PDB entry 8PKJ | electron microscopy, 2.50 A resolution | chains C and I of the 10 polymer chains in the assembly

# Chain C
Protein: Histone H2A
From: Mus musculus
Reference sequence: B2RVF0 (B2RVF0_MOUSE); residues 0-129 here correspond to UniProt positions 1-130 (UniProt number = residue number + 1)
Chain sequence (130 residues; numbered 0 to 129; the number before each row is that of its first residue; numbering starts at 0):
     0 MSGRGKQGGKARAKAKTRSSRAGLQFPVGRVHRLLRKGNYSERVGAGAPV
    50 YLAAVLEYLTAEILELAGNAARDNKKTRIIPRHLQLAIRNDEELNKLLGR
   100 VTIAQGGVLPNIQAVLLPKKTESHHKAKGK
Disordered / not traced: 0-14, 117-129
Reported in the primary citation:
  - binding site for the 153-nt DNA strand (chain I): Arg77

# Chain I
Molecule: 153-nt DNA strand
From: synthetic construct
Sequence (153 nucleotides; row label = number of the first residue in the row; numbers below 1 keep their minus sign (DA-3 is residue -3)):
    -3 ATCCTGGAGAATCCCGGTGCCGAGGCCGCTCAATTGGTCGTAGACAGCTC
    47 TAGCACCGCTTAAACGCACGTACGCGCTGTCCCCCGCGTTTTAACCGCCA
    97 AGGGGATTACTCCCTAGTCTCCAGGCACGTTCAAGGCCAATACATCCTGT
   147 GAT
Disordered / not traced: -3 to 0, 147-149

# Interface between chain C and chain I
Pairs across the interface (9; chain C residue first):
  Lys15(C) with DT30(I), phosphate contact; DT31(I), phosphate contact
  Thr16(C) with DT30(I), phosphate contact
  Arg17(C) with DT30(I), salt bridge to the phosphate
  Arg20(C) with DT31(I), salt bridge to the phosphate
  Gly28(C) with DT30(I), phosphate contact
  Arg29(C) with DA29(I), phosphate contact
  Arg32(C) with DA29(I), salt bridge to the phosphate
  Arg77(C) with DA19(I), sugar contact
Also at the interface, not in a pair above, chain C (9 interface residues in all): Arg42
Also at the interface, not in a pair above, chain I (6 interface residues in all): DA28, DA38

# In short
The interface between chain C and chain I involves 9 residues on one side and 6 on the other; the contacts
include 3 salt bridges. Polar pairs include Arg17(C)-DT30(I), Arg20(C)-DT31(I) and Arg32(C)-DA29(I). From the
paper: a binding site for the 153-nt DNA strand (chain I) at Arg77(C).
Here chain C is Histone H2A (Mus musculus) and chain I is a 153-nt DNA strand (synthetic construct). Entry
8PKJ (Cryo-EM structure of the nucleosome containing Nr5a2 motif at SHL+5.5) was determined by electron
microscopy together with 8PKI from the same study.
